PDB entry 5SXP | X-ray diffraction, 1.65 A resolution | chains A and G of the 3 polymer chains in the assembly

[Chain A]
Molecule: Rho guanine nucleotide exchange factor 7
Source organism: Homo sapiens
UniProt: Q14155 (ARHG7_HUMAN); residue numbers follow UniProt; this construct covers 183-243
Sequence (62 residues; row label = number of the first residue in the row):
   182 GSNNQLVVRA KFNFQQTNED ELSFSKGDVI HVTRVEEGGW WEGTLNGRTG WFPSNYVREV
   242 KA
Not modelled in the structure: 182
Differences from the reference sequence: expression tag (182)

[Chain G]
Molecule: E3 ubiquitin-protein ligase Itchy homolog
Source organism: Homo sapiens
Notes: EC 6.3.2.-
UniProt: Q96J02 (ITCH_HUMAN); residue numbers follow UniProt; this construct covers 249-269
Sequence (27 residues; row label = number of the first residue in the row):
   244 GSGGGKPSRP PRPSRPPPPT PRRPASY
Not modelled in the structure: 244-247, 269-270
Differences from the reference sequence: expression tag (244-248, 270)
From the paper describing this entry:
  - mutagenesis - R252E: abolished binding to Rho guanine nucleotide exchange factor 7 (chain A)
  - mutagenesis - R252E: abolished binding to endophilin A1
  - mutagenesis - R252E, R258E: abolished binding to pacsin
  - mutagenesis - R255E: decreased binding to Rho guanine nucleotide exchange factor 7 (chain A)
  - mutagenesis - R255E, R258E: decreased binding to endophilin A1
  - mutagenesis - R255E: unchanged binding to pacsin
  - mutagenesis - R255E: abolished binding to amphiphysin
  - mutagenesis - R255E, R258E: abolished binding to endophilin A2
  - mutagenesis - R258E: abolished binding to amphiphysin I and II
  - mutagenesis - R265E/R266E: decreased binding to endophilin A1 and A2
  - mutagenesis - R265E, R266E: unchanged binding to SH3 domain-containing proteins

[How chain A and chain G interact]
Pairs across the interface (17; chain A residue first):
  Phe193(A) with Arg258(G); Pro259(G)
  Asn194(A) with Arg258(G)
  Arg215(A) with Arg265(G)
  Glu217(A) with Arg265(G), salt bridge
  Gly220(A) with Pro262(G)
  Trp221(A) with Pro262(G); Thr263(G), hydrogen bond (side chain-backbone); Pro264(G), hydrophobic; Arg265(G)
  Trp232(A) with Arg265(G)
  Pro234(A) with Pro262(G)
  Asn236(A) with Pro259(G)
  Tyr237(A) with Arg258(G), hydrogen bond; Pro259(G), hydrogen bond (side chain-backbone); Pro260(G); Pro261(G)
Also at the interface, not in a pair above, chain A (12 interface residues in all): Phe195, Glu202

[Summary]
12 residues of chain A and 8 residues of chain G are in contact, with 3 hydrogen bonds and 1 salt bridge.
Polar pairs include Glu217(A)-Arg265(G), Trp221(A)-Thr263(G) and Tyr237(A)-Arg258(G). From the paper: R252E
and R258E of chain G abolish binding to pacsin; R255E and R258E of chain G reduce binding to endophilin A1; 6
substitutions were tested in all.
Chain A is Rho guanine nucleotide exchange factor 7 and chain G is E3 ubiquitin-protein ligase Itchy homolog,
both from Homo sapiens; the structure, Structural basis for the interaction between itch prr and beta-pix, was
determined by X-ray diffraction.
